Entry 3HMX (X-ray diffraction, 3.00 A resolution); this record covers chains A and B of the 4 polymer chains in the assembly.

# Chain A
Name: Interleukin-12 subunit beta
Organism: Homo sapiens
UniProt: P29460 (IL12B_HUMAN); residues 1-306 here correspond to UniProt positions 23-328 (UniProt number = residue number + 22)
Chain sequence (306 residues; numbered 1 to 306; the number before each row is that of its first residue):
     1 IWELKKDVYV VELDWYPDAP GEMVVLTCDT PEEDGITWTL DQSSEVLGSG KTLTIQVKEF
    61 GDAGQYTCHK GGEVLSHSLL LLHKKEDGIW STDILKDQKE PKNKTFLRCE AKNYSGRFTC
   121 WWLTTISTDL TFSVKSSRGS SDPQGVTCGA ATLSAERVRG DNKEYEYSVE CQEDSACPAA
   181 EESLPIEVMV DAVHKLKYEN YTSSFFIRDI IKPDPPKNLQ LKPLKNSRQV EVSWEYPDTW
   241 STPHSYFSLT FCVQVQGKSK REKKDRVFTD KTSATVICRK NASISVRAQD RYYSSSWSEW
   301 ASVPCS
Unresolved in the structure: 257-263, 280-282, 306
Cystine bridges: Cys28-Cys68, Cys109-Cys120, Cys148-Cys171
Covalently attached groups: glycan linked to Asn200
Curated features (UniProtKB/Swiss-Prot):
  - glycosylation: Asn113 (N-linked (GlcNAc...) asparagine), Asn200 (N-linked (GlcNAc...) asparagine), Trp297 (C-linked (Man) tryptophan)

# Chain B
Name: Interleukin-12 subunit alpha
Organism: Homo sapiens
UniProt: P29459 (IL12A_HUMAN); residues 1-197 here correspond to UniProt positions 23-219 (UniProt number = residue number + 22)
Chain sequence (197 residues; numbered 1 to 197; the number before each row is that of its first residue):
     1 RNLPVATPDP GMFPCLHHSQ NLLRAVSNML QKARQTLEFY PCTSEEIDHE DITKDKTSTV
    61 EACLPLELTK NESCLNSRET SFITNGSCLA SRKTSFMMAL CLSSIYEDLK MYQVEFKTMN
   121 AKLLMDPKRQ IFLDQNMLAV IDELMQALNF NSETVPQKSS LEEPDFYKTK IKLCILLHAF
   181 RIRAVTIDRV MSYLNAS
Unresolved in the structure: 1-11, 45-47, 75-78, 157-159
Cystine bridges: Cys15-Cys88, Cys42-Cys174, Cys63-Cys101
Curated features (UniProtKB/Swiss-Prot):
  - glycosylation (N-linked (GlcNAc...) asparagine): Asn71, Asn85

# Chain A / chain B interface
Inter-chain disulfides: Cys177(A)-Cys74(B)
Residue-residue contacts (39; chain A residue first):
  Tyr114(A) with Arg189(B)
  Cys177(A) with Cys74(B), disulfide
  Pro178(A) with Glu61(B); Leu64(B)
  Ala179(A) with Val60(B), hydrophobic; Leu64(B)
  Ala180(A) with Val60(B), hydrogen bond (backbone-backbone); Cys63(B), hydrophobic; Leu64(B), hydrophobic; Thr186(B), hydrogen bond (backbone-side chain)
  Glu181(A) with Val60(B); Ile182(B); Arg183(B), salt bridge; Thr186(B), hydrogen bond
  Ser183(A) with Lys54(B)
  Pro185(A) with His49(B)
  Phe206(A) with His49(B)
  Arg208(A) with Ile182(B)
  Thr242(A) with Glu67(B); Leu68(B)
  Pro243(A) with Pro65(B); Glu67(B); Tyr193(B), hydrophobic
  Ser245(A) with Ser192(B); Tyr193(B)
  Tyr246(A) with Cys63(B), hydrogen bond (side chain-backbone); Leu64(B); Pro65(B), hydrophobic; Arg189(B), hydrogen bond (backbone-side chain); Tyr193(B), hydrophobic
  Phe247(A) with Arg189(B)
  Asp290(A) with Arg189(B), salt bridge
  Tyr292(A) with Arg181(B), hydrogen bond (backbone-side chain); Val185(B), hydrophobic; Asp188(B), hydrogen bond; Arg189(B), hydrogen bond (side chain-backbone); Ser192(B)
  Tyr293(A) with Arg181(B); Val185(B)
Interface residues without a listed pair, chain A (20 interface residues in all): Ala176, Ser248
Interface residues without a listed pair, chain B (22 interface residues in all): Ser73, Val190, Ala196

# In short
The interface between chain A and chain B involves 20 residues on one side and 22 on the other; the contacts
include 1 disulfide bond, 8 hydrogen bonds and 2 salt bridges. Polar contacts include Glu181(A)-Arg183(B),
Asp290(A)-Arg189(B) and Ala180(A)-Thr186(B).
Here chain A is Interleukin-12 subunit beta and chain B is Interleukin-12 subunit alpha, both from Homo
sapiens. Entry 3HMX (Crystal structure of ustekinumab FAB/IL-12 complex) was determined by X-ray diffraction
together with 3HMW from the same study.
